Entry 9E0J (electron microscopy, 2.40 A resolution); this record covers chains B and I of the 30 polymer chains in the assembly.

Chain B:
Name: Photosystem I P700 chlorophyll a apoprotein A2
Source organism: Anthocerotibacter panamensis
Sequence (749 residues; each row starts with the number of its first residue):
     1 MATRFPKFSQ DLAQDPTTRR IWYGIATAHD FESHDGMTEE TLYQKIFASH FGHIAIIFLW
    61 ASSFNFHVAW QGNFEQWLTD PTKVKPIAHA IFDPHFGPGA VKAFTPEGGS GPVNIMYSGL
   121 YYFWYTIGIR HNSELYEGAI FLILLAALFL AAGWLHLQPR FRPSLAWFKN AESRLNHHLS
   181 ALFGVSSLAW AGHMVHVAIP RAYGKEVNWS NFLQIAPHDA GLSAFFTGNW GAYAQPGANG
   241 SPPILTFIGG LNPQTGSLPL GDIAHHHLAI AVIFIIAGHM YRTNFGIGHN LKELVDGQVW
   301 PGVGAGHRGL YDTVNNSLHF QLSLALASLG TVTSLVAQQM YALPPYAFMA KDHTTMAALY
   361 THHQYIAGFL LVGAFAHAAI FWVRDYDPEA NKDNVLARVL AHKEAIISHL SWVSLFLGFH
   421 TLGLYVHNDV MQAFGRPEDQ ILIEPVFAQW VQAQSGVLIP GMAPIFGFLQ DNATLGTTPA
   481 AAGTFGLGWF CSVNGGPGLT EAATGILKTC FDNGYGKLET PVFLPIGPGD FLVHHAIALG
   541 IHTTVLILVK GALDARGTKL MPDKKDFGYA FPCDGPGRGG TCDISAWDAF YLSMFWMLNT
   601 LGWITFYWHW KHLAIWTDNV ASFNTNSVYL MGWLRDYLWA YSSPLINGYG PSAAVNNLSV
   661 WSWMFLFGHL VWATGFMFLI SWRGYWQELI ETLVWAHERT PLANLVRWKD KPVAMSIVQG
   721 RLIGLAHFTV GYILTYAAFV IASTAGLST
Disordered / not traced: 1-2, 749
Metal / ion sites: chlorophyll a Mg (20 sites), coordinated by H67, H89, D93, H95, H156, H177, H178, H265, H279, H307, Q339, H377, H402, H409, H420, T477 and 4 more; 4Fe-4S cluster Fe: C573, C582 (shared with 2 residues of chain A)
Residues lining bound ligands:
  - Menaquinone-4 (1L3): I21, W22, M677, F678, S681, W682, R683, W686, I690, V713, A714, M715, S716, G720
  - beta,beta-carotene-4,4'-dione (45D): I56, L59, L150
  - beta-carotene (BCR), molecule 1: I21, I25, V706
  - beta-carotene (BCR), molecule 2: I54, I57, F58, W60, F149, A181, V185, S186, L188
  - beta-carotene (BCR), molecule 3: F58, N65, F123, W124, I127, G138, F141, L142, L145, W209, L213
  - beta-carotene (BCR), molecule 4: L188, L222, F225, L268, V272, I275, I276, H279, I287
  - beta-carotene (BCR), molecule 5: F320, S323, L324, A327, T331, L371, A374, F375, A378, W382, L396, A552, L553
  - beta-carotene (BCR), molecule 6: F375, V399, I406, V549, L553
  - beta-carotene (BCR), molecule 7: F416, L417, H420, T421, L424, I441, I443, F531, H535
  - beta-carotene (BCR), molecule 8: L422, G423, V426
  - beta-carotene (BCR), molecule 9: V660, W663, M664, F667, W686, L689, I690, L693
  - beta-carotene (BCR), molecule 10: T700, P701, L702, A703
  - chlorophyll a isomer (CL0): L634, L638, W639, W672
  - chlorophyll a (CLA), molecule 1: F5, F8, G24, I25, A28, H29, F31, H34, K45, S49, H53, I56
  - chlorophyll a (CLA), molecule 2: T18, I21, W22, I690, L693, V694, H697, V706, R707, W708, K709, P712, V713
  - chlorophyll a (CLA), molecule 3: W22, F667, L670, V671, T674, M677, F678, M715, I723, A726, H727, V730
  - chlorophyll a (CLA), molecule 4: I25, A26, T27, A28, H29, D30, H319, L322, L326, F369, L370, V372, G373, A376, H377, I380, R384, Y569, A570, W587, F590, F667, V730, L734
  - chlorophyll a (CLA), molecule 5: H29, F31, Y43, I46, S49, H50, H53, I54, I57, F168, R174, L182, F183, L318, H319, Q321, L322, A325, L326, L329
  - chlorophyll a (CLA), molecule 6: H29, H53, I56, I57, W60, L326, L329, I366, F369, L370
  - chlorophyll a (CLA), molecule 7: F47, F51, L148, F149, A152, L155, H156, R160, F161, P163, W167
  - chlorophyll a (CLA), molecule 8: F47, H50, F51, I54, F123, W167, F168, N170, S173, R174, H177, H178, A181, L182, F183
  - chlorophyll a (CLA), molecule 9: I56, L59, W60, S62, S63, F66, H67, W70, Q71, H89, A90, I91, F92, I143
  - chlorophyll a (CLA), molecule 10: I56, W60, S63, F64, H67, V68, A88, H89, N114, I115, M116, Y117, S118, L120, V660, W661, M664
  - chlorophyll a (CLA), molecule 11: I57, F58, W60, A61, F64, S118, G119, L120, F123, V185, S186, A189, L329, V332, T333, V336, M340, Y346, M349, L359, H362, H363, I366, L370
  - chlorophyll a (CLA), molecule 12: W60, F64, Y117, S118, L120, A358, L359, T361, H362, Y365, I366, F369, W661, M664, I733, L734, Y736, A737, V740, I741
  - chlorophyll a (CLA), molecule 13: H89, I91, F92, D93, H95, F96, F104, N114, S659, V660, W663
  - chlorophyll a (CLA), molecule 14: F123, T126, I127, L182, F183, S186, S187, W190, M194, L258, I263, H266, H267, I270, F274, V332, L335, V336, Q339, M340, P345, Y346
  - chlorophyll a (CLA), molecule 15: I127, G128, I129, E134, E137, G138, F141, L145, S186, A189, W190, G192, H193, H196, V197, R201, V207, N208, W209, F212
  - chlorophyll a (CLA), molecule 16: F141, L144, L145, L148, A151, W154, L155, Q158, R160, F161
  - chlorophyll a (CLA), molecule 17: W167, N170, S173, H177, T283, N284, F285
  - chlorophyll a (CLA), molecule 18: A171, R174, L175, H178, L179, F183, F274, L291, V295, Y311, V314, N315, L324, A325, S328, L329, V332
  - chlorophyll a (CLA), molecule 19: L175, L179, F183, I273, F274, A277, M280, Y281, L291, L294, V295
  - chlorophyll a (CLA), molecule 20: N176, H177, S180, A181, V185, I275, G278, H279, Y281, T283, F285, I287
  - chlorophyll a (CLA), molecule 21: L188, A189, A191, G192, V195, H196, F212, L213, Q214, I215, A216, P217, H218, G221, L222, Y233, L245, L268
  - chlorophyll a (CLA), molecule 22: W209, F212, L213, Q214
  - chlorophyll a (CLA), molecule 23: F225, G228, W230, G231, Y233, A234, L245, T246, F247, H265, L268, A269, V272, I273, T484
  - chlorophyll a (CLA), molecule 24: T246, F247, G249, G250, L258, D262, I263, H265, H266, A269, I270, I273, Q339, L343, P345, F485, W489
  - chlorophyll a (CLA), molecule 25: I276, H279, M280, I287, G288, H289
  - chlorophyll a (CLA), molecule 26: M280, H289, E293, L294, G297, Q298, V299, W300
  - chlorophyll a (CLA), molecule 27: L294, V295, Q298, W300, V303, H307, L310, V314, F320, V395, L396, V399
  - chlorophyll a (CLA), molecule 28: G302, V303, V395, R398, V399, H402, A405, I406, H409
  - chlorophyll a (CLA), molecule 29: L324, A327, S328, T331, V332, L335, Q338, Q339, Y341, A342, L343, W489, V522, F523
  - chlorophyll a (CLA), molecule 30: T331, S334, L335, Q338, Q364, G368, L371, V372, F375, I541, T544, V545, L548, M597, T600, L601, I604
  - chlorophyll a (CLA), molecule 31: Q338, Y341, Y360, Q364, F447, A448, W450, V451, Q452, F523, L524, I526, H534, I537, I541, I604, Y607, W608, K611, H612
  - chlorophyll a (CLA), molecule 32: Y365, T421, L422, Y425, V533, A536, L539, N599, W603, F606, L630, W633, L634, L638, S642, I646, F665, H669, W672, F728, Y732, T735, Y736, F739
  - chlorophyll a (CLA), molecule 33: A405, H409, W412
  - chlorophyll a (CLA), molecule 34: I406, H409, L410, W412, V413, A538, I541, H542, V545
  - chlorophyll a (CLA), molecule 35: S408, H409, S411, W412, L415, F419
  - chlorophyll a (CLA), molecule 36: S411, S414, L415, G418, F419, L422, L539, T543, L546, I547, L592, F595, W596
  - chlorophyll a (CLA), molecule 37: W412, L415, F416, F419, H420
  - chlorophyll a (CLA), molecule 38: W412, V413, F416, L417, E444, P445, V446, F447, A448, I526, D530, F531, H534, H535, A538, H542
  - chlorophyll a (CLA), molecule 39: L422, V426, D429, V430, L539, F595, W596, N599, W603, L630, L634, L638, W672, F728, Y732
  - chlorophyll a (CLA), molecule 40: G423, L424, V426, H427, V430, M431, F434, R436, D439, I441
  - chlorophyll a (CLA), molecule 41: V446, F447, W450, M462
  - chlorophyll a (CLA), molecule 42: W450, V451, Q454, S455, L475, T477, T478, W489, F523
  - chlorophyll a (CLA), molecule 43: F466, T477, T478, P479, A480, F485
  - chlorophyll a (CLA), molecule 44: W663, L666, F667, H669, L670, W672, A673, F676
  - chlorophyll a (CLA), molecule 45: L670, A673, T674, F676, M677, I680, S681, Y685, W686, L689
  - chlorophyll a (CLA), molecule 46: L693, A696, H697, T700, A703, V706
  - chlorophyll a (CLA), molecule 47: W695, A696, R699, T700, P701
  - chlorophyll a (CLA), molecule 48: P701, L702, A703
  - 4Fe-4S cluster (SF4): C573, G575, P576, T581, C582, W682, I717, R721

Chain I:
Name: Photosystem I reaction center subunit VIII
Source organism: Anthocerotibacter panamensis
Sequence (32 residues; each row starts with the number of its first residue):
     1 MNVYPWLVYV TTLVFPLVSL AALFILIERD TI
Disordered / not traced: 32
Residues lining bound ligands:
  - beta-carotene (BCR), molecule 1: T11, T12, L13, F15, P16, L17
  - beta-carotene (BCR), molecule 2: L20, L23, F24, I27
  - chlorophyll a (CLA), molecule 1: N2, V3, Y4, L7, V8, T11, T12
  - chlorophyll a (CLA), molecule 2: W6, Y9, V10, V14, V18
  - chlorophyll a (CLA), molecule 3: Y9, T12, L13, V14, L17
  - chlorophyll a (CLA), molecule 4: T12, F15, P16, S19, L20, L23
  - chlorophyll a (CLA), molecule 5: V18, A21, A22, I25

Chain B / chain I interface:
Pairs across the interface - 24 pairs, chain B then chain I:
  T3(B) - E28(I)
  T3(B) - D30(I)  hydrogen bond (backbone-side chain)
  R4(B) - D30(I)  salt bridge
  R4(B) - T31(I)
  F5(B) - I27(I)  hydrophobic
  R20(B) - I27(I)  hydrogen bond (side chain-backbone)
  R20(B) - E28(I)  salt bridge
  I21(B) - I27(I)  hydrophobic
  I21(B) - E28(I)
  W70(B) - N2(I)  hydrogen bond (backbone-side chain)
  W70(B) - V3(I)  hydrophobic
  W70(B) - Y4(I)  hydrophobic
  Q71(B) - N2(I)
  A90(B) - M1(I)  hydrophobic
  F92(B) - V3(I)  hydrophobic
  F92(B) - P5(I)  hydrophobic
  F92(B) - V8(I)
  F92(B) - Y9(I)  hydrophobic
  P94(B) - Y9(I)
  S110(B) - M1(I)
  G111(B) - M1(I)
  V113(B) - M1(I)  hydrophobic
  K709(B) - E28(I)
  D710(B) - E28(I)
Other interface residues (no listed pair), chain B (16 interface residues in all): P112
Other interface residues (no listed pair), chain I (13 interface residues in all): L26, R29

Overview:
16 residues of chain B face 13 of chain I across their interface, with 3 hydrogen bonds and 2 salt bridges.
Among the polar pairs are R4(B)-D30(I), R20(B)-E28(I) and T3(B)-D30(I).
Here chain B is Photosystem I P700 chlorophyll a apoprotein A2 and chain I is Photosystem I reaction center
subunit VIII, both from Anthocerotibacter panamensis. Entry 9E0J (Structure and evolution of Photosystem I in
the early-branching cyanobacterium Anthocerotibacter panamensis) was determined by electron microscopy.
